PDB entry 7R1F | electron microscopy, 2.58 A resolution | chains B and R of the 6 polymer chains in the assembly

[Chain B]
Molecule: RNA-directed RNA polymerase catalytic subunit
Organism: Influenza B virus (B/Memphis/13/2003)
Notes: EC 2.7.7.48
UniProtKB: Q5V8Y6 (Q5V8Y6_9INFB); residues 1-752 here = UniProt positions 1-752
Amino-acid sequence (772 residues; each row starts with the number of its first residue; numbers below 1 keep their minus sign (Gly-8 is residue -8)):
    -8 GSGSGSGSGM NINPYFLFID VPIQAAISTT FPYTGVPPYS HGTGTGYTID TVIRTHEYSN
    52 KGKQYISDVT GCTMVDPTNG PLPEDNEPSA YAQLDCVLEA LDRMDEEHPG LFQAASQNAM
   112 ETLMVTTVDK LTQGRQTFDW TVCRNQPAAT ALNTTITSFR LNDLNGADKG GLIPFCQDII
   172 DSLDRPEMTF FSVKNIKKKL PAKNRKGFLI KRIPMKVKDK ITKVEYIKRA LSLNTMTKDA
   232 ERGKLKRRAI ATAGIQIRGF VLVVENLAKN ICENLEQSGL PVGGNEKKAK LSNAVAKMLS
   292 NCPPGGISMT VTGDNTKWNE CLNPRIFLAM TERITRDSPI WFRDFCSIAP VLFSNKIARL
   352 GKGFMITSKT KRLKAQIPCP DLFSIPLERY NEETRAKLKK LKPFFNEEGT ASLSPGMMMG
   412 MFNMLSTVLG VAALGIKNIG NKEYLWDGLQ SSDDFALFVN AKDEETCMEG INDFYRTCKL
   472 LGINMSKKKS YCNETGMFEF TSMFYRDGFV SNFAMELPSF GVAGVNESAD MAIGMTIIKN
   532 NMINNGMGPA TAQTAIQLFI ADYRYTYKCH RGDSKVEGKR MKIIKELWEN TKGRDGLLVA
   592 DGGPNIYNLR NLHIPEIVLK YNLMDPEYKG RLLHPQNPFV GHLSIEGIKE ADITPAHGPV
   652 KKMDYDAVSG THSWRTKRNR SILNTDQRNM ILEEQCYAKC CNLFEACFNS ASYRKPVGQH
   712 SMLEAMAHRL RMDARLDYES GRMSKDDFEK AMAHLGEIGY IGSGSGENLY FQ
Not modelled in the structure: -8 to -1, 194-198, 637-653, 750-763
Sequence notes: expression tag (-8 to 0, 753-763)
Bound ions: Mg2+ site 1: Gly304, Asp445; Mg2+ site 2: Asp305, Asp444 (shared with 1 residue of chain M); Mg2+ site 3: Asn306, Asp444

[Chain R]
Molecule: 3' vRNA
Sequence (21 nucleotides; each row starts with the number of its first residue; numbers below 1 keep their minus sign (U-1 is residue -1)):
    -1 UAUACAACUG AGAAAGCUAU U
Not modelled in the structure: -1 to 7

[Interface between chain B and chain R]
Contacting residue pairs (38; chain B residue first):
  Gly125(B) with A11(R), phosphate contact
  Arg126(B) with G10(R), phosphate contact; A11(R), hydrogen bond to the phosphate
  Gln127(B) with A9(R), hydrogen bond to the phosphate; G10(R), phosphate contact
  Asn136(B) with A9(R), hydrogen bond to the phosphate
  Met227(B) with G8(R), sugar contact
  Thr228(B) with G8(R), base contact; A9(R), sugar contact
  Lys229(B) with G10(R), hydrogen bond to the base
  Asp230(B) with G8(R), hydrogen bond to the base; A9(R), base contact
  Ile241(B) with G10(R), sugar contact
  Ala242(B) with G10(R), hydrogen bond to the sugar
  Thr243(B) with G10(R), sugar contact
  Arg249(B) with G10(R), hydrogen bond to the phosphate; A11(R), salt bridge to the phosphate
  Glu256(B) with A12(R), sugar contact; A13(R), phosphate contact
  Lys260(B) with A13(R), salt bridge to the phosphate
  Pro272(B) with A13(R), hydrogen bond to the sugar; G14(R), phosphate contact
  Val273(B) with A13(R), sugar contact
  Gly274(B) with A13(R), sugar contact; G14(R), sugar contact
  Gly275(B) with G14(R), sugar contact
  Lys353(B) with G8(R), sugar contact
  Met410(B) with G10(R), sugar contact
  Gly411(B) with A11(R), hydrogen bond to the sugar
  Met412(B) with A11(R), sugar contact
  Asn414(B) with A11(R), sugar contact; A12(R), hydrogen bond to the sugar
  Met415(B) with A12(R), sugar contact; A13(R), sugar contact
  Ile524(B) with A17(R), sugar contact
  Thr527(B) with U16(R), phosphate contact; A17(R), phosphate contact
  Asn531(B) with U16(R), sugar contact
Also at the interface, not in a pair above, chain B (30 interface residues in all): Ser31, Ala520, Ala523
Also at the interface, not in a pair above, chain R (10 interface residues in all): C15

[In short]
Chain B and chain R form an interface of 30 and 10 residues respectively; the contacts include 10 hydrogen
bonds and 2 salt bridges. Polar pairs include Lys229(B)-G10(R), Asp230(B)-G8(R) and Ala242(B)-G10(R).
Gly304(B) and Asp445(B) form the Mg2+ site 1.
Chain B is RNA-directed RNA polymerase catalytic subunit (Influenza B virus (B/Memphis/13/2003)) and chain R
is 3' vRNA; the structure, Early transcription elongation state of influenza B polymerase backtracked due to
double incoproation of nucleotide analogue ..., was determined by electron microscopy together with 8BDR, 8BE0
and 8BF5 from the same study.
